6CVN - chains B and D of the 4 polymer chains in the assembly; structure by electron microscopy, 3.90 A resolution.

# Chain B
Name: Tubulin alpha-1B chain
From: Sus scrofa
UniProt: Q2XVP4 (TBA1B_PIG); residues 1-451 here = UniProt positions 1-451
Chain sequence (451 residues; row label = number of the first residue in the row):
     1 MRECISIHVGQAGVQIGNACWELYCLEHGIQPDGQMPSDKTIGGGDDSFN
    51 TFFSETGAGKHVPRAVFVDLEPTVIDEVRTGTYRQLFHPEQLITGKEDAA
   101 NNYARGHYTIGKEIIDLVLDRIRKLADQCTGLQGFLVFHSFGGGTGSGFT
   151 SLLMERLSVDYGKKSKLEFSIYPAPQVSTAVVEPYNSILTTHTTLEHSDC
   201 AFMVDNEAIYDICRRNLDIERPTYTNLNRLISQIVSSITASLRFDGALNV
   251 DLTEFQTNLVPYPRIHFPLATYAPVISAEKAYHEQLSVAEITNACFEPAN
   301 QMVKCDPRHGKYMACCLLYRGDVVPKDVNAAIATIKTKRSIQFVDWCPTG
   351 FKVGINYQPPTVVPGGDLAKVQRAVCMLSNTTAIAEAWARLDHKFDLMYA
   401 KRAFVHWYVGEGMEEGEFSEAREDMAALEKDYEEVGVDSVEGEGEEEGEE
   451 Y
Disordered / not traced: 440-451
Ligand contacts: GTP (guanosine-5'-triphosphate): G10, Q11, A12, Q15, D98, A99, A100, N101, S140, G142, G143, G144, T145, G146, I171, T179, E183, N206, Y224, L227, N228

# Chain D
Name: Microtubule-associated protein tau
From: Homo sapiens
Chain sequence (202 residues; each row starts with the number of its first residue):
   198 YSSPGSPGTPGSRSRTPSLPTPPTREPKKVAVVRTPPKSPSSAKSKVQII
   248 NKKLDLSNVQSKCGSKDNIKHVPGGGKVQIINKKLDLSNVQSKCGSKDNI
   298 KHVPGGGKVQIINKKLDLSNVQSKCGSKDNIKHVPGGGKVQIINKKLDLS
   348 NVQSKCGSKDNIKHVPGGGNKKIETHKLTFRENAKAKTDHGAEIVYKSPV
   398 VS
Disordered / not traced: 198-273, 301-399

# Interface between chain B and chain D
Residue-residue contacts (28; chain B residue first):
  Y262(B) with C291(D), hydrophobic; S293(D)
  R264(B) with K290(D); C291(D)
  D396(B) with L282(D)
  Y399(B) with L282(D), hydrophobic
  A400(B) with N279(D); K280(D), hydrogen bond (backbone-backbone)
  K401(B) with I277(D); I278(D)
  R422(B) with L284(D)
  E423(B) with V287(D)
  D424(B) with K290(D), salt bridge
  A426(B) with L284(D), hydrophobic; V287(D)
  A427(B) with V287(D); Q288(D); K290(D)
  K430(B) with V287(D); S289(D)
  D431(B) with S289(D); K290(D), hydrogen bond (side chain-backbone); C291(D), hydrogen bond (side chain-backbone)
  E434(B) with S289(D), hydrogen bond; C291(D); S293(D), hydrogen bond; K294(D)
  S439(B) with I297(D)
Also at the interface, not in a pair above, chain B (17 interface residues in all): R402, V435
Also at the interface, not in a pair above, chain D (15 interface residues in all): G292
From the paper, about this interface:
  - interface residues, chain D: L282(D), L284(D), C291(D), K294(D)

# In short
17 residues of chain B and 15 residues of chain D are in contact, with 5 hydrogen bonds and 1 salt bridge.
Among the polar pairs are D424(B)-K290(D), D431(B)-K290(D) and D431(B)-C291(D). Chain B binds GTP. The paper
reports interface residues L282(D), L284(D) and C291(D) among others.
Chain B is Tubulin alpha-1B chain (Sus scrofa) and chain D is Microtubule-associated protein tau (Homo
sapiens); the structure, Model of synthetic tau (R2x4) bound to the microtubule, was determined by electron
microscopy, deposited together with 6CVJ.
